PDB entry 5THI | X-ray diffraction, 1.50 A resolution | chain A

# Chain A
Molecule: Carbonic anhydrase 2
Source organism: Homo sapiens
Notes: EC 4.2.1.1
UniProtKB: P00918 (CAH2_HUMAN); the author numbering skips numbers that UniProt does not, so the offset changes along the chain: 1-125 = UniProt 1-125; 127-261 = UniProt 126-260
Sequence (260 residues; each row starts with the number of its first residue; note: 1 number in that range is skipped by the numbering (no residue carries it; nothing is unmodelled there)):
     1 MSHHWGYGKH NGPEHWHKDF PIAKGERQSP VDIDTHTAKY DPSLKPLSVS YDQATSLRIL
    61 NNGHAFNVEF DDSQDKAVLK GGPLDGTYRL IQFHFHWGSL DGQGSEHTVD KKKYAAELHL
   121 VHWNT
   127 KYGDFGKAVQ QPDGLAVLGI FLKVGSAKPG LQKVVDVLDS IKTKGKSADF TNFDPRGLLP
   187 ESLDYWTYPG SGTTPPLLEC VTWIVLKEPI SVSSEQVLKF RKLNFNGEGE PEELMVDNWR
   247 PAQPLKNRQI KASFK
Unresolved in the structure: 1-3
Sequence notes: engineered mutation Gly198 (Leu197 in P00918)
Bound ions: Zn2+: His94, His96, His119 (together with 2-hydroxycyclohepta-2,4,6-trien-1-one); mercuribenzoic acid Hg: Val135, Gln137
Residues lining bound ligands:
  - 2-hydroxycyclohepta-2,4,6-trien-1-one (0TR): His94, His96, Glu106, His119, Val121, Leu141, Val143, Gly198, Thr199, Thr200, Trp209
  - mercuribenzoic acid (MBO): Val135, Gln136, Gln137, Pro138, Leu204, Glu205, Cys206
Curated features (UniProtKB/Swiss-Prot):
  - active site: His64 (Proton donor/acceptor)
  - binding site (Zn(2+)): His94, His96, His119
  - binding site (substrate): Thr199, Thr200
  - site: Tyr7 (Fine-tunes the proton-transfer properties of H-64), Asn62 (Fine-tunes the proton-transfer properties of H-64), Asn67 (Fine-tunes the proton-transfer properties of H-64), Gln92 (Involved in the binding of some activators, including histamine and L-histidine)
  - modified residue: Ser2 (N-acetylserine), Ser166 (Phosphoserine), Ser173 (Phosphoserine)

# In short
Bound to chain A: 2-hydroxycyclohepta-2,4,6-trien-1-one and mercuribenzoic acid. His94, His96 and His119
coordinate Zn2+. Val135 and Gln137 form the mercuribenzoic acid Hg site. From UniProt: active-site residue
His64, 3 Zn2+-binding residues and substrate-binding residues Thr199 and Thr200.
Chain A is Carbonic anhydrase 2 (Homo sapiens); the structure, Crystal Structure of
2-hydroxycyclohepta-2,4,6-trien-1-one bound to human carbonic anhydrase 2 L198G, was determined by X-ray
diffraction (same publication as 5TH4, 5THJ, 5THN and 5TI0).
